PDB entry 7XBK | electron microscopy, 3.70 A resolution | chains G and L of the 10 polymer chains in the assembly

# Chain G
Protein: Isoform 2 of Caseinolytic peptidase B protein homolog
Organism: Homo sapiens
Notes: EC 3.6.1.-
UniProtKB: Q9H078 (CLPB_HUMAN), isoform Q9H078-2; residue numbers follow UniProt; this construct covers 1-677
Chain sequence (677 residues; row label = number of the first residue in the row):
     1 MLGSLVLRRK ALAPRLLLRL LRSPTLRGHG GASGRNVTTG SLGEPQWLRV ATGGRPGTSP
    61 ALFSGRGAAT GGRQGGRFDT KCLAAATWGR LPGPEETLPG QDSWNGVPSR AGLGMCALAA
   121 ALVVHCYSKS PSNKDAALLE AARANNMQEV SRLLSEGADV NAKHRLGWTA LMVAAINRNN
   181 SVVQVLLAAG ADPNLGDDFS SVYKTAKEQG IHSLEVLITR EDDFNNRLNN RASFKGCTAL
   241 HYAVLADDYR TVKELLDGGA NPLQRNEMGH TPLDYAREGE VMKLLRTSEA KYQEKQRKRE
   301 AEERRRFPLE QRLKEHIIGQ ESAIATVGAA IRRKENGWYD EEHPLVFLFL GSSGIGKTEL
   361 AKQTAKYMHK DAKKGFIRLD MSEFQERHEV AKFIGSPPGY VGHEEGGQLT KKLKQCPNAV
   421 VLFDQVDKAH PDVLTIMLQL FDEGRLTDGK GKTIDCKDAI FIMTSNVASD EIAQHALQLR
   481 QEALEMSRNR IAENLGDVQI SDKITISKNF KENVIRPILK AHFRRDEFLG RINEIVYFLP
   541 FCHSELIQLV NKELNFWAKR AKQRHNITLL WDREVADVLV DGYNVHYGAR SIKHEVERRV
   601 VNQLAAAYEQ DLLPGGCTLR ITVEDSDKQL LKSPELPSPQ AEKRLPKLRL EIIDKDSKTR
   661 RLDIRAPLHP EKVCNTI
Unresolved in the structure: 1-299, 488-500, 626-646, 666-677
Sequence notes: engineered mutation Q425 (Glu in Q9H078)
Residues lining bound ligands:
  - ATP (adenosine-5'-triphosphate), molecule 1: I317, I318, S352, G354, I355, G356, K357, T358, E359, Q425, N466, F541, L549, A589, R590
  - ATP, molecule 2: H343, D442, R531
Swiss-Prot annotation at these positions:
  - region: P92 to C126 (Autoinhibitory)
  - binding site (ATP): R620
  - site: C126, Y127 (Cleavage)
  - natural variant: R560 (G560R: In MGCA7A; this construct carries the variant), C617 (Y617C: In MGCA7B; this construct carries the variant), R620 (R620C: In SCN9)
  - mutagenesis: R178 (R178E: Shows higher order assembly but disaggregase activity is severely impaired by 70-80%)
What the authors report for this chain:
  - binding site for ATP: I317, I318, K357, T358, N466, R531, F541, R590
  - binding site for Unknown peptide (chain L): H388, G399 to G402
  - binding site for Unknown peptide (chain L): Y400 (proposed by the authors, not directly observed)
  - mutagenesis - E425Q: abolished catalytic activity (disaggregase activity)
  - disease-associated variants - A239T, Y242C, R378G, M381I, R445Q, C456R, E471K, Y537C, A561V, Y587C, R598C, E609K, G616V, R620P, I652N (proposed by the authors, not directly observed)
  - disease-associated variants - T358K, N466K, R531G, R531Q, R590C: decreased catalytic activity (citing earlier work)
  - self-association interface (contacts with another copy of this molecule): R378, Y587
  - disease-associated variants - T238M: decreased catalytic activity (disaggregase activity) (citing earlier work)
  - disease-associated variants - R250* (citing earlier work)

# Chain L
Protein: Unknown peptide
Organism: Homo sapiens
Chain sequence (17 residues; numbered 1 to 17; the number before each row is that of its first residue; X marks 17 residues of unknown identity (built as UNK)):
     1 XXXXXXXXXX XXXXXXX

# Interface between chain G and chain L
Chain G side of the interface, 4 residues: H388, G399, Y400, V401

# Overview
Chain G and chain L make no direct contact in this assembly. Ligands of chain G: ATP. From the paper: a
binding site for ATP at I317(G), I318(G) and K357(G) among others; T358K, N466K and R531G of chain G, among
others, reduce catalytic activity; 7 substitutions were tested in all.
Here chain G is Isoform 2 of Caseinolytic peptidase B protein homolog and chain L is Unknown peptide, both
from Homo sapiens. Entry 7XBK (Structure and mechanism of a mitochondrial AAA+ disaggregase CLPB) was
determined by electron microscopy, deposited together with 7XC5.
